7RD1 - chains F and J of the 32 polymer chains in the assembly; structure by electron microscopy, 3.07 A resolution.

== Chain F (and J) ==
Name: Hexon protein
Source organism: Chimpanzee adenovirus Y25
Notes: chain J of this document is another copy of the same molecule, construct and numbering; everything in this record applies to it too
Reference sequence: G9G854 (G9G854_9ADEN); numbering as in UniProt (aligned over 1-942)
Sequence (942 residues; each row starts with the number of its first residue):
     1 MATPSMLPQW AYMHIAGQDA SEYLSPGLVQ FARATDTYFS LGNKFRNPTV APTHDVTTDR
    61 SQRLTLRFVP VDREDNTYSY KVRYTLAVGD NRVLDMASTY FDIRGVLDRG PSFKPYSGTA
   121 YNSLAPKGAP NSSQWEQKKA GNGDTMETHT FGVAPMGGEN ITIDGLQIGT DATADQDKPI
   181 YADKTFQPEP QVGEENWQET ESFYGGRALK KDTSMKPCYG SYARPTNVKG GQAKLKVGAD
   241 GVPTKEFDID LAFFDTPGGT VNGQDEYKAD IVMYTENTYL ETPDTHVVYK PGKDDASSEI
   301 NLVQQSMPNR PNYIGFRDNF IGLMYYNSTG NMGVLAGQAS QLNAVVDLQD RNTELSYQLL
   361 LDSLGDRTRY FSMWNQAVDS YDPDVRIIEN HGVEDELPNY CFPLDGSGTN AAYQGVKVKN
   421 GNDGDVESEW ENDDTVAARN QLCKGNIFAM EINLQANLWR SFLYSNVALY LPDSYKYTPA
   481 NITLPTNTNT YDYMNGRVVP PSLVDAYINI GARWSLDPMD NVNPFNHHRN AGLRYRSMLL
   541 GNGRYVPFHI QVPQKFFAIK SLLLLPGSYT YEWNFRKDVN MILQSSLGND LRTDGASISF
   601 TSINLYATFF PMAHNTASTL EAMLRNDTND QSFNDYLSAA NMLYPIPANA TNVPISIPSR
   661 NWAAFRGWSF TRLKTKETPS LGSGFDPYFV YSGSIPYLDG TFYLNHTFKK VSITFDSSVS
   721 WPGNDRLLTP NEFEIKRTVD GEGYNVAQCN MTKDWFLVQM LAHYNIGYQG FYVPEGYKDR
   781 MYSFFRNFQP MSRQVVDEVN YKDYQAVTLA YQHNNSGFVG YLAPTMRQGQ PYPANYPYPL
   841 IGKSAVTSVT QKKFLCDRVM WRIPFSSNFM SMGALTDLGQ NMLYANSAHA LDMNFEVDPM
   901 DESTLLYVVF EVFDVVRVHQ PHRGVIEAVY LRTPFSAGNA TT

== Interface between chain F and chain J ==
Contacting residue pairs (75; chain F residue first):
  Asp72(F) - Pro658(J)
  Asp72(F) - Asn939(J)
  Glu74(F) - Asn939(J)  hydrogen bond
  Thr77(F) - Ser683(J)  hydrogen bond
  Tyr78(F) - Thr329(J)  hydrogen bond
  Tyr78(F) - Gln349(J)
  Tyr78(F) - Gly682(J)
  Tyr78(F) - Thr941(J)
  Lys81(F) - Asn939(J)
  Lys81(F) - Thr941(J)
  Arg83(F) - Pro658(J)
  Arg83(F) - Ser659(J)  hydrogen bond (side chain-backbone)
  Arg83(F) - Arg660(J)
  Arg83(F) - Ala937(J)  hydrogen bond (side chain-backbone)
  Thr329(F) - Asn343(J)
  Thr329(F) - Val346(J)
  Thr329(F) - Thr942(J)
  Gly330(F) - Leu348(J)
  Gly330(F) - Thr941(J)
  Gly330(F) - Thr942(J)
  Asn331(F) - Thr329(J)
  Asn331(F) - Thr941(J)
  Met332(F) - Thr942(J)
  Val334(F) - Ala937(J)  hydrophobic
  Val334(F) - Thr942(J)
  Gln338(F) - Ser659(J)
  Gln338(F) - Ala888(J)
  Ala339(F) - Asn661(J)  hydrogen bond (backbone-side chain)
  Ala339(F) - Ser887(J)
  Ala339(F) - Ala888(J)
  Gln341(F) - Arg660(J)  hydrogen bond
  Gln341(F) - Asn661(J)
  Gln341(F) - Ala937(J)
  Gln349(F) - Leu342(J)
  Gln349(F) - Asn343(J)
  Asp350(F) - Leu342(J)
  Thr570(F) - Ala937(J)
  Glu572(F) - Ala937(J)
  Glu572(F) - Gly938(J)  hydrogen bond (side chain-backbone)
  Glu572(F) - Thr942(J)
  Asn574(F) - Thr941(J)
  Met642(F) - Ser340(J)
  Met642(F) - Gln341(J)
  Leu643(F) - Gln341(J)
  Tyr644(F) - Ala339(J)
  Ser656(F) - Ala339(J)
  Pro658(F) - Gln338(J)
  Pro658(F) - His922(J)
  Pro658(F) - Arg923(J)
  Pro658(F) - Val925(J)  hydrophobic
  Ser659(F) - His922(J)
  Arg660(F) - Pro921(J)
  Arg660(F) - His922(J)
  Gly682(F) - Met332(J)
  Gly684(F) - Thr329(J)
  Phe685(F) - Gly330(J)
  Pro687(F) - Asn76(J)
  Pro687(F) - Tyr78(J)
  Pro687(F) - Gly330(J)
  Pro687(F) - Asn331(J)
  Gly938(F) - Glu927(J)
  Gly938(F) - Ala928(J)
  Gly938(F) - Val929(J)
  Asn939(F) - Asn343(J)
  Asn939(F) - Ala928(J)  hydrogen bond (side chain-backbone)
  Asn939(F) - Val929(J)
  Ala940(F) - Val929(J)  hydrophobic
  Ala940(F) - Tyr930(J)
  Thr941(F) - Tyr930(J)
  Thr942(F) - Tyr930(J)  hydrogen bond (side chain-backbone)
  Thr942(F) - Leu931(J)
  Thr942(F) - Arg932(J)  hydrogen bond (side chain-backbone)
  Thr942(F) - Phe935(J)
  Thr942(F) - Ser936(J)
  Thr942(F) - Thr942(J)  hydrogen bond (backbone-side chain)
Also at the interface, not in a pair above, chain F (42 interface residues in all): Ser340, Asn343, Leu348, Pro645, Ile657, Ser683, Tyr688
Also at the interface, not in a pair above, chain J (49 interface residues in all): Glu74, Lys81, Arg83, Asp347, Asn886, Gly924, Thr933, Pro934, Ala940

== In short ==
42 residues of chain F face 49 of chain J across their interface; the contacts include 12 hydrogen bonds.
Polar contacts include Glu74(F)-Asn939(J), Thr77(F)-Ser683(J) and Tyr78(F)-Thr329(J).
Chain F and chain J are both Hexon protein (Chimpanzee adenovirus Y25); the structure, The Capsid Structure of
the ChAdOx1 viral vector/chimpanzee adenovirus Y25, was determined by electron microscopy together with 7OP2
from the same study.
